Entry 4RF2 (X-ray diffraction, 2.09 A resolution); this record covers chains A and B.

[Chain A (and B)]
Name: NADPH dependent R-specific alcohol dehydrogenase
Source organism: Lactobacillus kefiri
Notes: chain B of this document is another copy of the same molecule, construct and numbering; everything in this record applies to it too
UniProt: Q6WVP7 (Q6WVP7_9LACO); residue numbers follow UniProt; this construct covers 1-252
Sequence (272 residues; numbered -19 to 252; the number before each row is that of its first residue; numbers below 1 keep their minus sign (His-19 is residue -19)):
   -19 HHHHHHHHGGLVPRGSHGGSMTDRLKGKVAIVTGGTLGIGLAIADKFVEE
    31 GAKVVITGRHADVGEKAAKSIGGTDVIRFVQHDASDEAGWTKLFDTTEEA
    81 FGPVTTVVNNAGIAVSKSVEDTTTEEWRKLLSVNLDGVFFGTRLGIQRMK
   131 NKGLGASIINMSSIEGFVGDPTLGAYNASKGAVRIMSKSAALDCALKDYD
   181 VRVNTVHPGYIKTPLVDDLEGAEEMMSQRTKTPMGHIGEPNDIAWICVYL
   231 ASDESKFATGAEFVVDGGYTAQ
Unresolved in the structure: -19 to 2
Sequence notes: expression tag (-19 to 0)
Metal / ion sites: Mg2+ near Gln252 (its only coordinating residue here)
Ligand contacts: NADP (NAP; NADP nicotinamide-adenine-dinucleotide phosphate): Gly14, Gly15, Thr16, Leu17, Gly18, Ile19, Gly20, Thr37, Gly38, Arg39, His40, His62, Asp63, Ala64, Asn90, Ala91, Gly92, Ile93, Val113, Met141, Ser142, Ser143, Tyr156, Lys160, Pro188, Gly189, Tyr190, Ile191, Thr193, Pro194, Leu195, Val196
Curated features (UniProtKB/Swiss-Prot):
  - active site: Tyr156 (Proton donor/acceptor)
  - binding site (NADP(+)): Thr16 to Ile19, Arg39, His40, Asp63, Ala64, Asn90, Tyr156, Lys160, Ile191 to Leu195
  - binding site (Mg(2+)): Gln252
Reported in the primary citation:
  - catalytic residues: Ser143, Tyr156, Lys160 (citing earlier work)
  - binding site for NADP: Tyr156, Lys160 (from molecular simulation)
  - conformationally variable residues (loop rearrangement): Tyr190 to Thr210
  - mutagenesis - A94F, Y190F: decreased catalytic activity on 2
  - mutagenesis - E145S: decreased catalytic activity on 1

[How chain A and chain B interact]
Pairs across the interface - 70 pairs, chain A then chain B:
  Arg4(A) with Arg4(B); Glu234(B), salt bridge
  Leu172(A) with Pro213(B), hydrophobic; Gly248(B); Ala251(B); Gln252(B)
  Ala175(A) with Arg209(B), hydrogen bond (backbone-side chain); Pro213(B)
  Leu176(A) with Arg209(B); Pro213(B)
  Asp178(A) with Arg209(B), salt bridge
  Tyr190(A) with Phe237(B)
  Ile191(A) with Phe237(B), hydrophobic
  Arg209(A) with Ala175(B), hydrogen bond (side chain-backbone); Leu176(B); Asp178(B), salt bridge
  Pro213(A) with Leu172(B), hydrophobic; Ala175(B); Leu176(B)
  Met214(A) with Lys236(B); Phe237(B), hydrophobic; Thr239(B)
  His216(A) with Phe237(B)
  Ile217(A) with Phe237(B)
  Gly218(A) with Phe237(B)
  Glu219(A) with Lys236(B), salt bridge
  Asp222(A) with Lys236(B), salt bridge; Phe237(B)
  Trp225(A) with Glu234(B)
  Ile226(A) with Tyr229(B)
  Tyr229(A) with Ile226(B); Val245(B)
  Glu234(A) with Arg4(B), salt bridge; Trp225(B)
  Lys236(A) with Met214(B); Glu219(B), salt bridge; Asp222(B), salt bridge
  Phe237(A) with Tyr190(B); Ile191(B), hydrophobic; Met214(B), hydrophobic; His216(B); Ile217(B); Gly218(B); Asp222(B); Val245(B); Asp246(B); Gly247(B), hydrogen bond (backbone-backbone)
  Ala238(A) with Val245(B)
  Thr239(A) with Met214(B); Asp246(B); Gly247(B); Gly248(B)
  Gly240(A) with Ala251(B)
  Ala241(A) with Val244(B)
  Glu242(A) with Glu242(B)
  Phe243(A) with Phe243(B), hydrophobic; Val244(B)
  Val244(A) with Ala241(B); Phe243(B)
  Val245(A) with Tyr229(B); Phe237(B)
  Asp246(A) with Phe237(B); Thr239(B)
  Gly247(A) with Phe237(B), hydrogen bond (backbone-backbone); Thr239(B)
  Gly248(A) with Leu172(B); Thr239(B)
  Ala251(A) with Leu172(B); Gly240(B)
  Gln252(A) with Leu172(B)
Other interface residues (no listed pair), chain A (37 interface residues in all): Lys168, Arg182, Thr212
Other interface residues (no listed pair), chain B (37 interface residues in all): Lys168, Arg182, Thr212, Ala238

[Summary]
Chain A and chain B each contribute 37 residues to their interface; the contacts include 4 hydrogen bonds and
8 salt bridges. Among the polar pairs are Arg4(A)-Glu234(B), Asp178(A)-Arg209(B) and Glu219(A)-Lys236(B).
Bound to chain A: NADP. From the paper: catalytic residues Ser143(A), Tyr156(A) and Lys160(A); A94F and Y190F
of chain A reduce catalytic activity on 2.
Chain A and chain B are both NADPH dependent R-specific alcohol dehydrogenase (Lactobacillus kefiri); the
structure, Crystal structure of NADP+ bound ketoreductase from Lactobacillus kefir, was determined by X-ray
diffraction together with 4RF3, 4RF4 and 4RF5 from the same study.
